Entry 5VJQ (X-ray diffraction, 1.90 A resolution); this record covers chains B and I of the 3 polymer chains in the assembly.

Chain B:
Name: HyHEL10 light chain Fab fragment
Source organism: Mus musculus
Notes: antibody fragment or engineered binder
Amino-acid sequence (213 residues; row label = number of the first residue in the row):
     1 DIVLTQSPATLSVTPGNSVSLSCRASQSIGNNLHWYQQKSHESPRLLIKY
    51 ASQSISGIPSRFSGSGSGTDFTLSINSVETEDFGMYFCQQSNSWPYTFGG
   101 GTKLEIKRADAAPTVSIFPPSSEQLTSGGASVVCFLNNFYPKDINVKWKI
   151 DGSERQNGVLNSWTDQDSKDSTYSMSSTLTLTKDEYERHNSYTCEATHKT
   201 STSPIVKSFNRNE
Disordered / not traced: 213
Cystine bridges: C23-C88, C134-C194

Chain I:
Name: Lysozyme
Source organism: Anas platyrhynchos
UniProt: U3J0P1 (U3J0P1_ANAPL); residues 1-129 here correspond to UniProt positions 19-147 (UniProt number = residue number + 18)
Amino-acid sequence (129 residues; each row starts with the number of its first residue):
     1 KVYSRCELAAAMKRLGLDNYRGYSLGNWVCAANYESSFNTQATNRNTDGS
    51 TDYGILQINSRWWCDDGKTPGSKNACGIPCSVLLRSDITEAVRCAKRIVS
   101 DGNGMNAWVAWRNRCRGTDVSKWIRGCRL
Sequence notes: conflict S37 (Gly55 in U3J0P1), G71 (Arg89 in U3J0P1)
Cystine bridges: C6-C127, C30-C115, C64-C80, C76-C94

Interface between chain B and chain I:
Pairs across the interface - 16 pairs, chain B then chain I:
  N31(B) - L15(I)  hydrogen bond (side chain-backbone)
  N31(B) - G16(I)
  N31(B) - K96(I)  hydrogen bond
  N32(B) - G16(I)  hydrogen bond (side chain-backbone)
  N32(B) - Y20(I)
  N32(B) - K96(I)  hydrogen bond
  K49(B) - R93(I)
  Y50(B) - R93(I)
  Y50(B) - K96(I)
  Q53(B) - R93(I)
  S91(B) - Y20(I)
  N92(B) - N19(I)  hydrogen bond (side chain-backbone)
  N92(B) - Y20(I)
  N92(B) - R21(I)  hydrogen bond (backbone-backbone)
  W94(B) - R21(I)
  Y96(B) - R21(I)  hydrogen bond
Interface residues without a listed pair, chain B (11 interface residues in all): G30, S93
Interface residues without a listed pair, chain I (10 interface residues in all): R14, D18, S100

Overview:
11 residues of chain B face 10 of chain I across their interface; the contacts include 7 hydrogen bonds. Among
the polar pairs are N31(B)-L15(I), N31(B)-K96(I) and N32(B)-G16(I).
Here chain B is HyHEL10 light chain Fab fragment (Mus musculus) and chain I is Lysozyme (Anas platyrhynchos).
Entry 5VJQ (Complex between HyHEL10 Fab fragment heavy chain mutant (I29F, S52T, Y53F) and Pekin duck egg
lysozyme ...) was determined by X-ray diffraction (same publication as 5VJO).
